Entry 3RMK (X-ray diffraction, 1.95 A resolution); this record covers chains A and D of the 6 polymer chains in the assembly.

Chain A (and D):
Molecule: Toluene-4-monooxygenase system protein A
From: Pseudomonas mendocina
Notes: EC 1.14.13.-; chain D of this document is another copy of the same molecule, construct and numbering; everything in this record applies to it too
UniProtKB: Q00456 (TMOA_PSEME); residues 2-493 here = UniProt positions 2-493
Chain sequence (492 residues; numbered 2 to 493; the number before each row is that of its first residue):
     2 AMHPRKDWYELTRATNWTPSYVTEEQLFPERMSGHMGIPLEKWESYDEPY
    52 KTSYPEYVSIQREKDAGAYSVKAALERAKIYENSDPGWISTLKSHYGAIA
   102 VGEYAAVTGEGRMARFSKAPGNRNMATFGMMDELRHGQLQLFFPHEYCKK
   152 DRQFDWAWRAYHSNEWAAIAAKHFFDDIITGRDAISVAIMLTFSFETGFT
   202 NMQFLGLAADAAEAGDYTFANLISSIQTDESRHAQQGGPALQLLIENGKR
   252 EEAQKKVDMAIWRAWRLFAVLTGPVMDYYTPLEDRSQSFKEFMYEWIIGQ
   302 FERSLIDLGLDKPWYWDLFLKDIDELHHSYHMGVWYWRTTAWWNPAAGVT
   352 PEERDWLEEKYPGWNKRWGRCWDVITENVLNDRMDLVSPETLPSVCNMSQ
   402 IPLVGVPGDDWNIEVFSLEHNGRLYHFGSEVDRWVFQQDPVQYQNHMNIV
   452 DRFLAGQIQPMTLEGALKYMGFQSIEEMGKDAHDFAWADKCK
Sequence notes: conflict W336 (Leu in Q00456), Y337 (Asp in Q00456)
Bound ions: Fe ion site 1: E104, E134, H137 (together with 4-bromophenol); Fe ion site 2: E134, E197, E231, H234 (together with 4-bromophenol); Ca2+ site 1 near D259 (its only coordinating residue here); Ca2+ site 2: N345, E477, M479
Ligand contacts:
  - 4-bromophenol (BML), molecule 1: H96, I100, F196, Q204, A265, L268, F269, L272, T273
  - 4-bromophenol (BML), molecule 2: I100, G103, E104, A107, E134, F176, I180, L192, F196, E197, T201, E231, H234
  - 4-bromophenol (BML), molecule 3: W167, S330, Y331, G334, V335, W338, T341, P394, P403, V405
  - 4-bromophenol (BML), molecule 4: W338, T341, P390, E391, T392, L393, F454, M462, T463, L464, A467
UniProt features mapped onto this chain:
  - binding site (Fe cation): E104, E134, H137, E197, E231, H234
  - mutagenesis: G103 (G103L: Increases production of m-cresol, instread of p-cresol), T201 (T201A: Strongly increases consumption of dioxygen in the absence of bound substrate), Q228 (Q228A: Shows a strong decrease in the catalytic efficiency for hydroxylation and only a minor change in the affinity for toluene)

How chain A and chain D interact:
Residue-residue contacts (17):
  P5(A) with S46(D)
  K7(A) with R14(D); E45(D), hydrogen bond (side chain-backbone); S46(D); Y47(D); D48(D)
  E11(A) with K7(D)
  E45(A) with K7(D)
  P50(A) with Y51(D), hydrophobic
  Y51(A) with Y51(D)
  L206(A) with R304(D)
  E296(A) with S287(D); W297(D)
  W297(A) with E296(D); W297(D)
  R304(A) with M203(D); L206(D)
Interface residues without a listed pair, chain D (15 interface residues in all): E11, P50

In short:
10 residues of chain A and 15 residues of chain D are in contact, with 1 hydrogen bond. The hydrogen-bonded
pair is K7(A)-E45(D). Chain A binds 4 copies of 4-bromophenol. From UniProt: 6 Fe cation-binding residues and
3 mutagenesis sites on chain A.
Both chains are Toluene-4-monooxygenase system protein A (Pseudomonas mendocina). Entry 3RMK (Toluene 4
monooxygenase H with 4-bromophenol) was determined by X-ray diffraction, deposited together with 3Q14, 3Q2A,
3Q3M, 3Q3N, 3Q3O and 3RI7.
